9G9F - chains C and T of the 10 polymer chains in the assembly; structure by electron microscopy, 2.93 A resolution.

== Chain C ==
Molecule: CRISPR system Cms protein Csm2
Source organism: Enterococcus italicus DSM 15952
UniProt: E6LHV6 (CSM2_ENTI1); residue numbers follow UniProt; this construct covers 1-140
Amino-acid sequence (140 residues; each row starts with the number of its first residue):
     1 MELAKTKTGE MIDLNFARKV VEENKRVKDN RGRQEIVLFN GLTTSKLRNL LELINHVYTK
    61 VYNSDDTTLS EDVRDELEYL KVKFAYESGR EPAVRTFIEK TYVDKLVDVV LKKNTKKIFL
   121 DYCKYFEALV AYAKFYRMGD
Unresolved in the structure: 1-2, 138-140

== Chain T ==
Molecule: CTR
Sequence (47 nucleotides; row label = number of the first residue in the row):
     1 CCCCCAGCGC UUCAGCGUUC UUCGGAAUGU CGCGCAUUGG CAUGGAA
Unresolved in the structure: 1-10, 43-47

== Chain C / chain T interface ==
Pairs across the interface (10):
  Thr43(C) with G17(T), hydrogen bond to the phosphate
  Thr44(C) with U18(T), hydrogen bond to the phosphate; U19(T), phosphate contact
  Ser45(C) with G17(T), hydrogen bond to the phosphate; U18(T), hydrogen bond to the phosphate
  Lys46(C) with C16(T), salt bridge to the phosphate; G17(T), phosphate contact
  Arg48(C) with C20(T), hydrogen bond to the sugar
  Arg90(C) with G15(T), salt bridge to the phosphate; C16(T), salt bridge to the phosphate
Also at the interface, not in a pair above, chain T (7 interface residues in all): A14

== Summary ==
The interface between chain C and chain T involves 6 residues on one side and 7 on the other, with 5 hydrogen
bonds and 3 salt bridges. Polar contacts include Arg48(C)-C20(T), Thr43(C)-G17(T) and Thr44(C)-U18(T).
Here chain C is CRISPR system Cms protein Csm2 (Enterococcus italicus DSM 15952) and chain T is CTR. Entry
9G9F (CryoEM structure of Enterococcus italicus Csm-crRNA-CTR complex bound to AMPNPP) was determined by
electron microscopy together with 9G9A, 9G9B, 9G9C, 9G9D, 9G9E, 9G9G and 4 further entries from the same
study.
